4CE4 - chains A and W of the 38 polymer chains in the assembly; structure by electron microscopy, 4.90 A resolution (low resolution: residue-level contacts below are approximate; hydrogen-bond / salt-bridge calls are withheld).

# Chain A
Molecule: 16S Ribosomal RNA
Organism: Sus scrofa domestica
Sequence (1570 nucleotides; row label = number of the first residue in the row):
     1 ACCAAAGCUA GCUCAACAUN NNN
    28 NNNNNNN
    38 NNNNNNN
    24 NNNN
    35 NNN
    45 AAAUAAAAUA AAACAUUCAC CUAACAUUAA AGUAUAGGAG AUAGAAAUUU UUAUCCUGAC
   105 GCUAUAGAGA UAGUACCGUA AGG
  127A G
   128 AAAGAUGAAA GAAUAAAAUA AAAGUAAAAA AAAGCAAAGA UUACCCCUUC UACCUUUUGC
   188 AUAAUGGUUU AACCAGAAAA AAUCUAACAA AGAGAACUUU AGCUAGAUAC CCCGAAACCA
   248 GACGAGCUAC CCAUGAGCAG UUUAAAAGAA CCAACUCAUC UAUGUGGCAA AAUAGUGAGA
   308 AGACUUGUAG GUAGAGGUGA AAAGCCUAAC GAGCCUGGUG AUAGCUGGUU GUCCGAGAAA
   368 GAAUUUUAGU UCAACCUUAA AAAUACCCCA AAAACCCUAA AUUCCAAUGU AUUUUUAAGA
   428 GAUAGUCUAA AAAGGUACAG CUUUUUAGAA ACGGAUACAA CCUUGACUAG AGAGUAAAUC
   488 UUAAUACUAC CAUAGUAGGC CUAAAAGCAG CCAUCAAUUG AGAAAGCGUU AAAGCUCAAC
   548 AAAUUCACCA ACAUAAUCCC AAAAACUAAU AACAAACUCC UAGCCCAAUA CCGGACUAAU
   608 CUAUUGAAAC AUAGAAGCAA UAAUGUUAAU AUGAGUAACA AGAAGCCUUU CUCCUCGCAC
   668 ACGCUUACAU CAGUAACUAA UAAUAUACUG AUAAUUAACA ACCAAUAAAC CAAAACAACA
   728 CUAAAACGUU UAUUAAUUAC AUUGUUAACC CAACACAGGA GUGCACCAAG GAAAGAUUAA
   788 AAGAAGUAAA AGGAACUCGG CAAACACAAA CCCCGCCUGU UUACCAAAAA CAUCACCUCU
   848 AGCAUUACUA GUAUUAGAGG CAAUGCCUGC CCAGUGACAC CAGUUUAACG GCCGCGGUAU
   908 UCUGACCGUG CAAAGGUAGC AUAAUCACUU GUUCUCCAAA UAAGGACUUG UAUGAAUGGC
   968 CACACGAGGG UUUUACUGUC UCUUACUUCC AAUCAGUGAA AUUAACCUUC CCGUGAAGAG
  1028 GCGGGAAUAA AAAAAUAAGA CGAGAAGACC CUAUGGAGCU UUAAUUAACU AUUCCAAAAG
  1088 UUAAACAACU CAACCACAAA GGGAUAAAAC AUAACUUAAC AUGGACUAGC AAUUUCGGUU
  1148 GGGGUGACCU CGGAGUACAA AAAACCCUCC GAGUGAUUUU AAUCUAGACA AACCAGUCAA
  1208 AAUAACCAUA ACAUCACUUA UUGAUCCAAA AUUUUGAUCA ACGGAACAAG UUACCCUAGG
  1268 GAUAACAGCG CAAUCCUGUU CUAGAGUUCC UAUCGACAAU AGGGUUUACG ACCUCGAUGU
  1328 UGGAUCAGGA CACCCAAAUG GUGCAGCCGC UAUUAAAGGU UCGUUUGUUC AACGAUUAAA
  1388 GUCCUACGUG AUCUGAGUUC AGACCGGAGC AAUCCAGGUC GGUUUCUAUC UAUUAUAAAU
  1448 UUCUCCCAGU ACGAAAGGAC AAGAGAAAUG GGACCAACCU CACAAACGCG UCUCAGAGAU
  1508 AAUUAAUGAU UUAAUCUUAA CCUAAUUAAC UCAUAAUAAA UCCAGCCCUA GAACAGGGCA
  1568 CA
Disordered / not traced: 20-23, 28-34, 38-44, 401-407, 495-557, 573-577, 1092-1120, 1215-1218
Sequence notes: insertion (127A)

# Chain W
Protein: MRPL22
Organism: Sus scrofa domestica
Amino-acid sequence (134 residues; row label = number of the first residue in the row; X marks 24 residues of unknown identity (built as UNK)):
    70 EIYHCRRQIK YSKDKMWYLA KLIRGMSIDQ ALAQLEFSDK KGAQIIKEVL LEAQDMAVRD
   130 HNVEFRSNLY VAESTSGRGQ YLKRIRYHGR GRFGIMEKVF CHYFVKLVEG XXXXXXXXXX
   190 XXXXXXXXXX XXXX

# Interface between chain A and chain W
Contacting residue pairs (67):
  C2(A) - Arg147(W)
  C2(A) - His171(W)
  C2(A) - Phe173(W)
  C3(A) - Arg76(W)
  C3(A) - Arg147(W)
  C3(A) - Gly148(W)
  C3(A) - Gln149(W)
  A4(A) - Gln149(W)
  A149(A) - Arg147(W)
  A150(A) - Lys82(W)
  A150(A) - Arg147(W)
  G151(A) - Trp86(W)
  G151(A) - Thr144(W)
  G151(A) - Ser145(W)
  U152(A) - Arg93(W)
  U152(A) - Ser143(W)
  U152(A) - Thr144(W)
  G293(A) - His157(W)
  G293(A) - Gly158(W)
  G293(A) - Arg161(W)
  G294(A) - His157(W)
  G294(A) - Gly158(W)
  G294(A) - Arg159(W)
  A297(A) - Gly158(W)
  A297(A) - Arg159(W)
  A297(A) - Gly160(W)
  U637(A) - Tyr150(W)
  U637(A) - Lys152(W)
  A638(A) - Arg147(W)
  A638(A) - Tyr150(W)
  G642(A) - Ser81(W)
  G642(A) - Asp83(W)
  A644(A) - Arg155(W)
  A645(A) - Arg155(W)
  C684(A) - Lys79(W)
  C684(A) - Leu151(W)
  C684(A) - Arg153(W)
  U685(A) - Arg153(W)
  U685(A) - Lys167(W)
  A687(A) - Arg155(W)
  U688(A) - Lys167(W)
  A760(A) - Tyr156(W)
  A760(A) - His157(W)
  A760(A) - Gly160(W)
  A760(A) - Arg161(W)
  A760(A) - Phe162(W)
  C761(A) - Tyr156(W)
  C761(A) - His157(W)
  A1002(A) - Lys109(W)
  G1003(A) - Lys84(W)
  G1003(A) - Lys109(W)
  G1003(A) - Lys110(W)
  U1004(A) - Lys79(W)
  U1004(A) - Tyr80(W)
  U1004(A) - Lys84(W)
  U1004(A) - Lys110(W)
  G1005(A) - Lys79(W)
  G1005(A) - Lys84(W)
  G1005(A) - Met165(W)
  G1005(A) - Glu166(W)
  G1005(A) - Lys167(W)
  G1005(A) - Val168(W)
  A1006(A) - Arg155(W)
  A1006(A) - His157(W)
  A1006(A) - Ile164(W)
  A1006(A) - Glu166(W)
  A1007(A) - Arg161(W)
Other interface residues (no listed pair), chain A (31 interface residues in all): A157, U169, A296, A682
Other interface residues (no listed pair), chain W (41 interface residues in all): Ile78, Asp108, Glu142, Gly146, Gly163

# In short
Chain A and chain W form an interface of 31 and 41 residues respectively.
Chain A is 16S Ribosomal RNA and chain W is MRPL22, both from Sus scrofa domestica; the structure, 39S large
subunit of the porcine mitochondrial ribosome, was determined by electron microscopy.
